PDB entry 4X4F | X-ray diffraction, 2.80 A resolution | chains A and E of the 6 polymer chains in the assembly

== Chain A ==
Name: Regulatory protein
Organism: Enterobacter sp. RFL1396
Notes: fragment: Controller protein
UniProt: Q8GGH0 (Q8GGH0_9ENTR); residue numbers follow UniProt; this construct covers 1-79
Chain sequence (82 residues; numbered -2 to 79; the number before each row is that of its first residue; numbers below 1 keep their minus sign (Gly-2 is residue -2)):
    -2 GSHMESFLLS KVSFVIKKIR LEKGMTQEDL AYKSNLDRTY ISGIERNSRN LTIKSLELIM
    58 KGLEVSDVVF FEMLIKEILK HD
Not modelled in the structure: -2 to 1, 78-79
Construct notes: expression tag (-2 to 0)

== Chain E ==
Molecule: 35-nt DNA strand
Notes: fragment: Operator DNA
Sequence (35 nucleotides; each row starts with the number of its first residue):
     1 ATGTGACTTA TAGTCCGTGT GATTATAGTC AACAT

== Interface between chain A and chain E ==
Pairs across the interface (13; chain A residue first):
  Arg17(A) with DT2(E), salt bridge to the phosphate
  Thr23(A) with DA1(E), phosphate contact; DT2(E), phosphate contact
  Gln24(A) with DT2(E), hydrogen bond to the phosphate; DG3(E), hydrogen bond to the phosphate
  Glu25(A) with DA1(E), sugar contact; DT2(E), hydrogen bond to the phosphate
  Arg35(A) with DT2(E), hydrogen bond to the base; DG3(E), hydrogen bond to the base
  Thr36(A) with DT4(E), base contact
  Ser39(A) with DG3(E), hydrogen bond to the phosphate
  Arg43(A) with DT4(E), phosphate contact
  Thr49(A) with DA12(E), sugar contact
Other interface residues (no listed pair), chain E (6 interface residues in all): DG5

== In short ==
Chain A and chain E form an interface of 9 and 6 residues respectively; the contacts include 6 hydrogen bonds
and 1 salt bridge. Among the polar pairs are Arg35(A)-DT2(E), Arg35(A)-DG3(E) and Gln24(A)-DT2(E).
Here chain A is Regulatory protein (Enterobacter sp. RFL1396) and chain E is a 35-nt DNA strand. Entry 4X4F
(RADIATION DAMAGE TO THE NUCLEOPROTEIN COMPLEX C.Esp1396I: DOSE (DWD) 20.6 MGy) was determined by X-ray
diffraction, deposited together with 4X4B, 4X4C, 4X4D, 4X4E, 4X4G, 4X4H and 4X4I.
